PDB entry 9F0H | electron microscopy, 1.80 A resolution | chains B and Z of the 11 polymer chains in the assembly

Chain B:
Protein: Carboxysome shell protein CsoS1C
Source organism: Halothiobacillus neapolitanus
UniProt: P45688 (CSOSC_HALNC); residue numbers follow UniProt; this construct covers 1-98
Chain sequence (98 residues; numbered 1 to 98; the number before each row is that of its first residue):
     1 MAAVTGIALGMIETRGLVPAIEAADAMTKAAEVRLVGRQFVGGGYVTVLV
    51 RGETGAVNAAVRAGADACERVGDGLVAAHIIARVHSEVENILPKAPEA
Disordered / not traced: 1-3, 98

Chain Z:
Protein: Carboxysome assembly protein CsoS2B
Source organism: Halothiobacillus neapolitanus
UniProt: O85041 (CSOS2_HALNC); residues 592-869 here = UniProt positions 592-869
Chain sequence (279 residues; row label = number of the first residue in the row):
   591 MPFCTSTPEPEAQSTEQSLTCEGQIISGTSVDASDLVTGNEIGEQQLISG
   641 DAYVGAQQTGCLPTSPRFNQTGNVQSMGFKNTNQPEQNFAPGEVMPTDFS
   691 IQTPARSAQNRITGNDIAPSGRITGPGMLATGLITGTPEFRHAARELVGS
   741 PQPMAMAMANRNKAAQAPVVQPEVVATQEKPELVCAPRSDQMDRVSGEGK
   791 ERCHITGDDWSVNKHITGTAGQWASGRNPSMRGNARVVETSAFANRNVPK
   841 PEKPGSKITGSSGNDTQGSLITYSGGARG
Disordered / not traced: 591-772, 825-828
Disulfide bonds: Cys775-Cys793
Sequence notes: initiating methionine (591)

Interface between chain B and chain Z:
Residue-residue contacts (14):
  Leu75(B) with Gly823(Z); Asn824(Z), hydrogen bond (backbone-backbone)
  Val76(B) with Arg822(Z); Gly823(Z), hydrogen bond (backbone-backbone)
  Ala77(B) with Met821(Z)
  Ala78(B) with Ser820(Z), hydrogen bond (backbone-side chain); Met821(Z), hydrogen bond (backbone-backbone)
  His79(B) with Asn818(Z); Pro819(Z), hydrogen bond (side chain-backbone); Ser820(Z), hydrogen bond
  Ile80(B) with Asn818(Z); Pro819(Z), hydrogen bond (backbone-backbone)
  Ile81(B) with Asn818(Z)
  Ala82(B) with Asn818(Z)
Interface residues without a listed pair, chain B (10 interface residues in all): Val61, Arg62

Overview:
The interface between chain B and chain Z involves 10 residues on one side and 7 on the other, with 7 hydrogen
bonds. Polar contacts include Ala78(B)-Ser820(Z), His79(B)-Pro819(Z) and His79(B)-Ser820(Z).
Chain B is Carboxysome shell protein CsoS1C and chain Z is Carboxysome assembly protein CsoS2B, both from
Halothiobacillus neapolitanus; the structure, cryo-EM structure of carboxysomal mini-shell icosahedral
assembly from co-expression of CsoS1C, CsoS4A, and CsoS2-C (T = ..., was determined by electron microscopy
(same publication as 8YVE, 8YVF and 8YVI).
